Entry 6O2S (electron microscopy, 4.00 A resolution); this record covers chains 1Z and 3M of the 104 polymer chains in the assembly.

== Chain 1Z ==
Protein: Tubulin beta chain
Organism: Sus scrofa
UniProtKB: P02554 (TBB_PIG); the author numbering skips numbers that UniProt does not, so the offset changes along the chain: 1-44 = UniProt 1-44; 47-360 = UniProt 45-358; 369-455 = UniProt 359-445
Sequence (445 residues; numbered 1 to 455; 10 numbers in that range are skipped by the numbering (no residue carries them; nothing is unmodelled there); the number before each row is that of its first residue):
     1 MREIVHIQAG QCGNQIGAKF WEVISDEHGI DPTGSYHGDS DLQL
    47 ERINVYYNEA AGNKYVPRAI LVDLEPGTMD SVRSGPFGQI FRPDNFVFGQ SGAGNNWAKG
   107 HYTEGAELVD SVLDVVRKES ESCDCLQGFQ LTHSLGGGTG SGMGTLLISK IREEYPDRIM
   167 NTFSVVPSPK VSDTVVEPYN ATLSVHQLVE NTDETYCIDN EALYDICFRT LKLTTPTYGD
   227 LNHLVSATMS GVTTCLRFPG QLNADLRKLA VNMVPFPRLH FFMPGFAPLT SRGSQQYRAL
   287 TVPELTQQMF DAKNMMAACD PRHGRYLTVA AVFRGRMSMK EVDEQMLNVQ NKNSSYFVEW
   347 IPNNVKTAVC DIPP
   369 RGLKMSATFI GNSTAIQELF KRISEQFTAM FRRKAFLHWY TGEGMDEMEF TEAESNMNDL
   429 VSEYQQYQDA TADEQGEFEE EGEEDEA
Disordered / not traced: 440-455
Small-molecule neighbours: GDP (guanosine-5'-diphosphate): Gly10, Gln11, Cys12, Gln15, Ile16, Asp69, Glu71, Ala99, Asn101, Ser140, Gly143, Gly144, Thr145, Gly146, Val171, Asp179, Glu183, Asn206, Tyr224, Leu227, Asn228
Swiss-Prot annotation at these positions:
  - motif: Met1 to Ile4 (MREI motif)
  - binding site (GTP): Gln11, Glu71, Ser140, Gly144, Thr145, Gly146, Asn206, Asn228
  - binding site (Mg(2+)): Glu71
  - modified residue: Ser40 (Phosphoserine), Lys60 (N6-acetyllysine), Ser174 (Phosphoserine), Thr287 (Phosphothreonine), Thr292 (Phosphothreonine), Arg320 (Omega-N-methylarginine), Glu448 (5-glutamyl polyglutamate)
  - cross-link (Glycyl lysine isopeptide (Lys-Gly)): Lys60 (interchain with G-Cter in ubiquitin), Lys326 (interchain with G-Cter in ubiquitin)

== Chain 3M ==
Protein: Tubulin alpha-1B chain
Organism: Sus scrofa
UniProtKB: Q2XVP4 (TBA1B_PIG); residue numbers follow UniProt; this construct covers 1-451
Sequence (451 residues; row label = number of the first residue in the row):
     1 MRECISIHVG QAGVQIGNAC WELYCLEHGI QPDGQMPSDK TIGGGDDSFN TFFSETGAGK
    61 HVPRAVFVDL EPTVIDEVRT GTYRQLFHPE QLITGKEDAA NNYARGHYTI GKEIIDLVLD
   121 RIRKLADQCT GLQGFLVFHS FGGGTGSGFT SLLMERLSVD YGKKSKLEFS IYPAPQVSTA
   181 VVEPYNSILT THTTLEHSDC AFMVDNEAIY DICRRNLDIE RPTYTNLNRL ISQIVSSITA
   241 SLRFDGALNV DLTEFQTNLV PYPRIHFPLA TYAPVISAEK AYHEQLSVAE ITNACFEPAN
   301 QMVKCDPRHG KYMACCLLYR GDVVPKDVNA AIATIKTKRS IQFVDWCPTG FKVGINYQPP
   361 TVVPGGDLAK VQRAVCMLSN TTAIAEAWAR LDHKFDLMYA KRAFVHWYVG EGMEEGEFSE
   421 AREDMAALEK DYEEVGVDSV EGEGEEEGEE Y
Disordered / not traced: 39-45, 442-451
Ion coordination: Mg2+: Glu71 (together with GTP)
Small-molecule neighbours:
  - GDP (guanosine-5'-diphosphate): Ala247, Leu248, Glu254
  - GTP (guanosine-5'-triphosphate): Gly10, Gln11, Ala12, Gln15, Ile16, Asp69, Glu71, Asp98, Ala99, Ala100, Asn101, Ser140, Gly142, Gly143, Gly144, Thr145, Gly146, Ile171, Thr179, Glu183, Asn206, Tyr224, Leu227, Asn228, Ile231
Swiss-Prot annotation at these positions:
  - motif: Met1 to Cys4 (MREC motif)
  - active site: Glu254
  - binding site (GTP): Gly10, Gln11, Ala12, Gln15, Glu71, Ala99, Ser140, Gly143, Gly144, Thr145, Gly146, Thr179, Glu183, Asn206, Tyr224, Asn228, Leu252
  - binding site (Mg(2+)): Glu71
  - site: Tyr451 (Involved in polymerization)
  - modified residue: Lys40 (N6,N6,N6-trimethyllysine), Ser48 (Phosphoserine), Ser232 (Phosphoserine), Tyr282 (3'-nitrotyrosine), Arg339 (Omega-N-methylarginine), Ser439 (Phosphoserine), Glu443 (5-glutamyl polyglutamate), Glu445 (5-glutamyl polyglutamate), Tyr451 (3'-nitrotyrosine)
  - cross-link (Glycyl lysine isopeptide (Lys-Gly)): Lys326 (interchain with G-Cter in ubiquitin), Lys370 (interchain with G-Cter in ubiquitin)

== Chain 1Z / chain 3M interface ==
Contacting residue pairs (5; chain 1Z residue first):
  Ala56(1Z) with His283(3M); Glu284(3M)
  Ala57(1Z) with Tyr282(3M)
  Val62(1Z) with His283(3M)
  Arg88(1Z) with His283(3M), hydrogen bond (side chain-backbone)
Also at the interface, not in a pair above, chain 1Z (9 interface residues in all): Glu55, Gly58, Lys60, Ile86, Phe87
Also at the interface, not in a pair above, chain 3M (5 interface residues in all): Ala281, Gln285

== Summary ==
9 residues of chain 1Z face 5 of chain 3M across their interface, with 1 hydrogen bond. Its one
hydrogen-bonded contact is Arg88(1Z)-His283(3M). Chain 1Z binds GDP. Ligands of chain 3M: GDP and GTP.
Chain 1Z is Tubulin beta chain and chain 3M is Tubulin alpha-1B chain, both from Sus scrofa; the structure,
Deacetylated Microtubules, was determined by electron microscopy together with 6O2Q, 6O2R and 6O2T from the
same study.
